8V5K - chains B and E of the 9 polymer chains in the assembly; structure by electron microscopy, 2.60 A resolution.

# Chain B
Protein: Fusion glycoprotein F0
From: Human respirovirus 3
UniProtKB: T1UCV5 (T1UCV5_9MONO); residue numbers follow UniProt; this construct covers 19-484
Sequence (498 residues; numbered 19 to 516; the number before each row is that of its first residue):
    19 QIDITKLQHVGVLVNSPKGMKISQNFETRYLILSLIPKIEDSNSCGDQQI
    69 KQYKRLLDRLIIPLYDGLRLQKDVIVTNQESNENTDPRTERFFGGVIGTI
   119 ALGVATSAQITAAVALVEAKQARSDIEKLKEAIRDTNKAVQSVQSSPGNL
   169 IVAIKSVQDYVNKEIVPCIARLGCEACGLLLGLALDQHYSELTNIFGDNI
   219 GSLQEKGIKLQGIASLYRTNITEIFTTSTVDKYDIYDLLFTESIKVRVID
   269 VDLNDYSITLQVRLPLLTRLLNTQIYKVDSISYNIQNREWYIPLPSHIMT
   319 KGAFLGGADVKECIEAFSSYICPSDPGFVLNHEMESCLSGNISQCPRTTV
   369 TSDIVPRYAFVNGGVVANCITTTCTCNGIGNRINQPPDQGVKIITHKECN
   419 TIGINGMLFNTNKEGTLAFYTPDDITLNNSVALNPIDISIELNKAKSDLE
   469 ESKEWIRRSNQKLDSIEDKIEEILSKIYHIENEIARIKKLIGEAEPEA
Unresolved in the structure: 95-106, 162-167, 216-224, 237-249, 437-440, 482-516
Differences from the reference sequence: conflict Pro165 (Ile in T1UCV5), Cys186 (Ser in T1UCV5), Cys195 (Ala in T1UCV5), Leu198 (Gln in T1UCV5), Leu201 (Ile in T1UCV5), Asp204 (Thr in T1UCV5), Asn452 (Asp in T1UCV5); expression tag (485-516)
Disulfides: Cys63-Cys192, Cys186-Cys195, Cys331-Cys340, Cys355-Cys363, Cys387-Cys392, Cys394-Cys417
Covalently attached groups: N-acetylglucosamine (NAG) linked to Asn359

# Chain E
Protein: Camelid Nanobody 4C03
From: Lama glama
Notes: antibody fragment or engineered binder
Sequence (124 residues; each row starts with the number of its first residue; note: 6 numbers in that range are skipped by the numbering (no residue carries them; nothing is unmodelled there)):
     1 EVQLVESGG
    11 GLVRAGGSLRLSCAASLRDLH
    34 TRTFYMGWFRQDPGKEREFVAAIDWN
    62 TGAASYPDSVK
    74 GRFTISKDNARNAVYLQMNNLKPEDTAVYYCAVGRPPL
  111A N
  112A R
   112 PTLAYYWGQGTQVTVSS
Disulfides: Cys23-Cys104

# Chain B / chain E interface
Pairs across the interface - 18 pairs, chain B then chain E:
  Arg73(B) with Glu49(E), salt bridge
  Asp76(B) with Arg112A(E), salt bridge; Thr113(E)
  Ile80(B) with Arg108(E); Thr113(E); Leu114(E), hydrophobic
  Tyr83(B) with Arg108(E); Pro109(E); Tyr116(E)
  Asp84(B) with Arg108(E), salt bridge
  Arg87(B) with Thr34(E); Thr36(E), hydrogen bond
  Asp91(B) with Thr34(E)
  Leu271(B) with Arg108(E); Pro109(E); Arg112A(E), hydrogen bond (backbone-side chain); Leu114(E), hydrophobic
  Tyr274(B) with Arg112A(E), hydrogen bond
Also at the interface, not in a pair above, chain B (11 interface residues in all): Ile79, Asn272
Also at the interface, not in a pair above, chain E (11 interface residues in all): His31, Pro110

# In short
Chain B and chain E each contribute 11 residues to their interface, with 3 hydrogen bonds and 3 salt bridges.
Polar pairs include Arg73(B)-Glu49(E), Asp76(B)-Arg112A(E) and Asp84(B)-Arg108(E). N-acetylglucosamine is
covalently linked to Asn359(B).
Chain B is Fusion glycoprotein F0 (Human respirovirus 3) and chain E is Camelid Nanobody 4C03 (Lama glama);
the structure, Structure of the Human Respirovirus 3 Fusion Protein Bound to Camelid Nanobodies 4C03 and 4C06,
was determined by electron microscopy (same publication as 8V62).
